Entry 1EBP (X-ray diffraction, 2.80 A resolution); this record covers chains C and D of the 4 polymer chains in the assembly.

# Chain C (and D)
Protein: Epo mimetics peptide 1
Notes: chain D of this document is another copy of the same molecule, construct and numbering; everything in this record applies to it too
Chain sequence (20 residues; row label = number of the first residue in the row):
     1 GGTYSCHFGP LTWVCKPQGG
Unresolved in the structure: 1-2, 19-20
Cystine bridges: C6-C15

# How chain C and chain D interact
Pairs across the interface (17; chain C residue first):
  T3(C) - C6(D)
  T3(C) - H7(D)
  Y4(C) - Y4(D)
  Y4(C) - S5(D)
  Y4(C) - C6(D)  hydrogen bond (backbone-backbone)
  Y4(C) - W13(D)  hydrophobic
  S5(C) - Y4(D)
  S5(C) - Q18(D)
  C6(C) - T3(D)
  C6(C) - Y4(D)  hydrogen bond (backbone-backbone)
  C6(C) - C6(D)  hydrophobic
  F8(C) - Y4(D)
  W13(C) - W13(D)
  W13(C) - C15(D)  hydrophobic
  C15(C) - W13(D)  hydrophobic
  Q18(C) - S5(D)  hydrogen bond
  Q18(C) - Q18(D)  hydrogen bond
Other interface residues (no listed pair), chain C (9 interface residues in all): H7
Other interface residues (no listed pair), chain D (9 interface residues in all): F8

# In short
The chain C/chain D interface involves 9 residues from each chain, with 4 hydrogen bonds. Polar pairs include
Q18(C)-S5(D), Q18(C)-Q18(D) and Y4(C)-C6(D).
Chain C and chain D are both Epo mimetics peptide 1; the structure, Complex between the extracellular domain
of erythropoietin (epo) receptor [ebp] and an agonist peptide [EMP1], was determined by X-ray diffraction.
